PDB entry 7D3J | X-ray diffraction, 2.45 A resolution | chains A and C of the 4 polymer chains in the assembly

Chain A:
Name: 12i1-WT
Source organism: Lachnospiraceae bacterium ND2006
Chain sequence (1101 residues; row label = number of the first residue in the row):
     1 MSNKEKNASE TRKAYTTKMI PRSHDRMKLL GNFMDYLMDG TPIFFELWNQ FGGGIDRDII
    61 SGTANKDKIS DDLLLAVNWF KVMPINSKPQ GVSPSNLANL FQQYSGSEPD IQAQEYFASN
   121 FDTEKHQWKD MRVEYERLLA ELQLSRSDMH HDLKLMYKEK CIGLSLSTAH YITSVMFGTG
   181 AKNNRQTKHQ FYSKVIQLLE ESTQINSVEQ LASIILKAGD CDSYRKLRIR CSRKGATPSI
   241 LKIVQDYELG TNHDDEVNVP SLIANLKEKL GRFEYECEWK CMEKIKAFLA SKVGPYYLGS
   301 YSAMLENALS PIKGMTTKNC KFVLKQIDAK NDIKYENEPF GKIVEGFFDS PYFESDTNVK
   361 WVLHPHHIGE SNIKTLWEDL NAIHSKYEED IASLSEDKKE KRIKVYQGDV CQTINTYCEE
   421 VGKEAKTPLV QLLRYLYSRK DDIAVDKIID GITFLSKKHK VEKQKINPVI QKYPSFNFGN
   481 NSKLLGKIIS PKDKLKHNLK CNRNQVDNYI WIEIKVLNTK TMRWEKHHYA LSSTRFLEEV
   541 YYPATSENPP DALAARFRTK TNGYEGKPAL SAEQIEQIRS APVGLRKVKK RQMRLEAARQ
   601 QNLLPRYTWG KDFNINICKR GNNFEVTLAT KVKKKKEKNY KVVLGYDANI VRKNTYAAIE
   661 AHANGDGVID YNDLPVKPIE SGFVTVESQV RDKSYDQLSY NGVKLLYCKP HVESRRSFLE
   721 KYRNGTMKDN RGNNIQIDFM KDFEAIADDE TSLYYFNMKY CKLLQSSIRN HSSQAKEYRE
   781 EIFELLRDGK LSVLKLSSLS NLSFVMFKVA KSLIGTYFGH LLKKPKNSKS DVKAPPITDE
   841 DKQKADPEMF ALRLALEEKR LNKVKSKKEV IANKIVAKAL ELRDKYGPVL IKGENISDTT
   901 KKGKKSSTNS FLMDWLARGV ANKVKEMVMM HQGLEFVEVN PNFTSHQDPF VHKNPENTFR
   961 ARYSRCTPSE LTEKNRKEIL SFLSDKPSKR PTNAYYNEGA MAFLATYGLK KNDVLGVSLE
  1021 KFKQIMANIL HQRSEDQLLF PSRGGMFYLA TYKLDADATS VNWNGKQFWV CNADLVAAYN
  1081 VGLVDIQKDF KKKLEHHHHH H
Disordered / not traced: 1-6, 826-833, 1092-1101
Reported in the primary citation:
  - mutagenesis - G235A, A236L, D647A, E894A, D1074A: abolished catalytic activity
  - mutagenesis - R12A, K13A, S174A, K313A, K318A, K321A, K483A, R535A, R620A, K631A, N649A, R652A, R860A, K865A, W915A, H946A, R962A: decreased catalytic activity
  - catalytic residues: Asp647, Glu894, Asp1074
  - binding site for the 40-nt DNA strand: Asp647, Asn649, Asp1074

Chain C:
Molecule: 40-nt DNA strand
Sequence (40 nucleotides; numbered -11 to 28; the number before each row is that of its first residue; numbers below 1 keep their minus sign (DG-11 is residue -11)):
   -11 GGGGGAGCTT GCTATATTCC ATTCCTTAAT AGAACTAGAC
Disordered / not traced: -11 to 0

Interface between chain A and chain C:
Contacting residue pairs - 70 pairs, chain A then chain C:
  Arg12(A) - DA19(C)  base contact
  Arg12(A) - DG20(C)  salt bridge to the phosphate
  Thr168(A) - DG20(C)  hydrogen bond to the base
  His170(A) - DA21(C)  base contact
  Tyr171(A) - DG20(C)  base contact
  Arg225(A) - DT24(C)  salt bridge to the phosphate
  Arg228(A) - DC23(C)  phosphate contact
  Arg228(A) - DT24(C)  salt bridge to the phosphate
  Arg233(A) - DT24(C)  sugar contact
  Arg233(A) - DA25(C)  phosphate contact
  Lys234(A) - DT24(C)  hydrogen bond to the base
  Lys234(A) - DA25(C)  hydrogen bond to the sugar
  Gly235(A) - DC23(C)  sugar contact
  Ala236(A) - DA22(C)  base contact
  Ala236(A) - DC23(C)  sugar contact
  Thr237(A) - DC23(C)  sugar contact
  Ser310(A) - DA17(C)  sugar contact
  Ser310(A) - DT18(C)  sugar contact
  Lys313(A) - DA17(C)  phosphate contact
  Lys313(A) - DT18(C)  salt bridge to the phosphate
  Gly314(A) - DA16(C)  sugar contact
  Gly314(A) - DA17(C)  phosphate contact
  Thr317(A) - DA16(C)  phosphate contact
  Thr317(A) - DA17(C)  hydrogen bond to the phosphate
  Lys318(A) - DT15(C)  base contact
  Lys318(A) - DA16(C)  sugar contact
  Lys321(A) - DA16(C)  salt bridge to the phosphate
  Trp361(A) - DA4(C)  sugar contact
  His366(A) - DA4(C)  salt bridge to the phosphate
  His367(A) - DT3(C)  phosphate contact
  His367(A) - DA4(C)  salt bridge to the phosphate
  Lys426(A) - DT3(C)  phosphate contact
  Lys426(A) - DA4(C)  phosphate contact
  Thr427(A) - DA2(C)  hydrogen bond to the phosphate
  Thr427(A) - DT3(C)  hydrogen bond to the phosphate
  Leu429(A) - DT3(C)  sugar contact
  Lys472(A) - DT18(C)  sugar contact
  Asn477(A) - DA19(C)  sugar contact
  Asn481(A) - DA21(C)  base contact
  Asn481(A) - DA22(C)  hydrogen bond to the base
  Asn481(A) - DC23(C)  hydrogen bond to the base
  Ser482(A) - DA21(C)  hydrogen bond to the base
  Ser482(A) - DA22(C)  hydrogen bond to the base
  Lys483(A) - DA19(C)  hydrogen bond to the phosphate
  Lys483(A) - DG20(C)  salt bridge to the phosphate
  Asn614(A) - DA19(C)  sugar contact
  Ala629(A) - DA19(C)  base contact
  Lys631(A) - DG20(C)  hydrogen bond to the phosphate
  Lys631(A) - DA21(C)  salt bridge to the phosphate
  Asp729(A) - DT1(C)  sugar contact
  Ile837(A) - DC8(C)  sugar contact
  Thr838(A) - DC8(C)  phosphate contact
  Thr838(A) - DA9(C)  phosphate contact
  Asp839(A) - DC8(C)  phosphate contact
  Asp839(A) - DA9(C)  hydrogen bond to the phosphate
  Arg853(A) - DA9(C)  phosphate contact
  Glu857(A) - DT10(C)  sugar contact
  Glu857(A) - DT11(C)  phosphate contact
  Arg860(A) - DT11(C)  phosphate contact
  Arg860(A) - DC12(C)  salt bridge to the phosphate
  Leu861(A) - DT11(C)  phosphate contact
  Val864(A) - DC12(C)  phosphate contact
  Met913(A) - DC12(C)  sugar contact
  Asp914(A) - DC12(C)  phosphate contact
  Leu916(A) - DC12(C)  phosphate contact
  Leu916(A) - DC13(C)  phosphate contact
  Arg918(A) - DC13(C)  phosphate contact
  Arg918(A) - DT14(C)  phosphate contact
  Gly919(A) - DC13(C)  hydrogen bond to the phosphate
  Asn922(A) - DT14(C)  phosphate contact
Interface residues without a listed pair, chain A (52 interface residues in all): Gln245, Glu306, Met315, Pro836, Lys868, Ala917
Interface residues without a listed pair, chain C (24 interface residues in all): DT5, DC7

Overview:
Chain A and chain C form an interface of 52 and 24 residues respectively, with 14 hydrogen bonds and 10 salt
bridges. Among the polar pairs are Thr168(A)-DG20(C), Lys234(A)-DT24(C) and Asn481(A)-DA22(C). From the paper:
catalytic residues Asp647(A), Glu894(A) and Asp1074(A); R12A, K13A and S174A of chain A, among others, reduce
catalytic activity; 22 substitutions were tested in all.
Chain A is 12i1-WT (Lachnospiraceae bacterium ND2006) and chain C is a 40-nt DNA strand; the structure,
Crystal structure of the Cas12i1 R-loop complex after target DNA cleavage, was determined by X-ray diffraction
together with 7EU9, 7D2L and 7D8C from the same study.
